4YLR - chain A; structure by X-ray diffraction, 2.55 A resolution.

== Chain A ==
Molecule: Tubulin polyglutamylase TTLL7
Organism: Homo sapiens
Notes: EC 6.-.-.-
UniProt: Q6ZT98 (TTLL7_HUMAN); numbering as in UniProt (aligned over 36-518)
Sequence (487 residues; each row starts with the number of its first residue):
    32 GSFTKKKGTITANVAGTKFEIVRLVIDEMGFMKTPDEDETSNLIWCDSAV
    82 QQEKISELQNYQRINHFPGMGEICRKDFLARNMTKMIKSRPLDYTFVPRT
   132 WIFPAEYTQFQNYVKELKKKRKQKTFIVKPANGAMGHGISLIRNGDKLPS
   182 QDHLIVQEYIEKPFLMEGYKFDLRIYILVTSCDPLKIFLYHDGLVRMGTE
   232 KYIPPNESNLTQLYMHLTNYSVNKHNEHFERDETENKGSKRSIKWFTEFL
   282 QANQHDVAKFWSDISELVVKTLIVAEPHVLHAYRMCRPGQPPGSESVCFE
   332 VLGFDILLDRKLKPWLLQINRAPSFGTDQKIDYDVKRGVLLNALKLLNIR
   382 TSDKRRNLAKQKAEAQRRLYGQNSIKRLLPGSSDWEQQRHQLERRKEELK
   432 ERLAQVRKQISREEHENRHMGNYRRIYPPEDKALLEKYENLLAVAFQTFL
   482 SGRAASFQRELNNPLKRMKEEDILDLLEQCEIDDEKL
Unresolved in the structure: 32-39, 162-169, 176-180, 236-268, 383-450, 485-518
Sequence notes: expression tag (32-35); engineered mutation Gln349 (Glu in Q6ZT98)
Ligand contacts: ADP (adenosine-5'-diphosphate): Lys107, Pro129, Ile158, Lys160, Ile170, Gln188, Glu189, Tyr190, Ile191, Lys201, Asp203, Leu338, Leu348, Gln349
What the authors report for this chain:
  - mutagenesis - R106E, K271E, R352E, R490D/K497D/R498D/K500D: decreased catalytic activity
  - catalytic residues: Arg205, Arg227 (proposed by the authors, not directly observed)

== In short ==
Ligands of chain A: ADP. The paper reports catalytic residues Arg205 and Arg227; R106E, K271E and R352E, among
others, reduce catalytic activity.
Chain A is Tubulin polyglutamylase TTLL7 (Homo sapiens); the structure, Tubulin Glutamylase, was determined by
X-ray diffraction (same publication as 4YLS).
